Entry 5MPD (electron microscopy, 4.10 A resolution (low resolution: residue-level contacts below are approximate; hydrogen-bond / salt-bridge calls are withheld)); this record covers chains Y and S of the 13 polymer chains in the assembly.

[Chain Y]
Name: 26S proteasome complex subunit SEM1
From: Saccharomyces cerevisiae (strain ATCC 204508 / S288c)
Reference sequence: O94742 (SEM1_YEAST); numbering as in UniProt (aligned over 1-89)
Chain sequence (89 residues; numbered 1 to 89; the number before each row is that of its first residue):
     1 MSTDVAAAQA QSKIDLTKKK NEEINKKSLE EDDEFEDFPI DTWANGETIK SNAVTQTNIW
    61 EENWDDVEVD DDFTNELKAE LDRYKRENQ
Not modelled in the structure: 1-16, 43-64
Curated features (UniProtKB/Swiss-Prot):
  - modified residue: S2 (N-acetylserine), S12 (Phosphoserine)

[Chain S]
Name: 26S proteasome regulatory subunit RPN3
From: Saccharomyces cerevisiae (strain ATCC 204508 / S288c)
Reference sequence: P40016 (RPN3_YEAST); residues 1-523 here = UniProt positions 1-523
Chain sequence (523 residues; numbered 1 to 523; the number before each row is that of its first residue):
     1 MASTAVMMDV DSSGVNDLHH SEKKYAEEDQ VQELLKVLNE ISKTTLTLDP RYIWRSLKDL
    61 SSLRNQELLN AETLCFTVNV LYPDSSSFKK NLLKFITSNH KSSVPGSAEL RNSYPASFYS
   121 VNTEKKTIEV TAEINCFMHL LVQLFLWDSK ELEQLVEFNR KVVIPNLLCY YNLRSLNLIN
   181 AKLWFYIYLS HETLARSSEE INSDNQNIIL RSTMMKFLKI ASLKHDNETK AMLINLILRD
   241 FLNNGEVDSA SDFISKLEYP HTDVSSSLEA RYFFYLSKIN AIQLDYSTAN EYIIAAIRKA
   301 PHNSKSLGFL QQSNKLHCCI QLLMGDIPEL SFFHQSNMQK SLLPYYHLTK AVKLGDLKKF
   361 TSTITKYKQL LLKDDTYQLC VRLRSNVIKT GIRIISLTYK KISLRDICLK LNLDSEQTVE
   421 YMVSRAIRDG VIEAKINHED GFIETTELLN IYDSEDPQQV FDERIKFANQ LHDEYLVSMR
   481 YPEDKKTQQN EKSENGENDD DTLDGDLMDD MSDISDLDDL GFL
Not modelled in the structure: 1-17, 493-523
Curated features (UniProtKB/Swiss-Prot):
  - modified residue: A2 (N-acetylalanine), S454 (Phosphoserine)

[Chain Y / chain S interface]
Pairs across the interface (48):
  T17(Y) - Y52(S)
  T17(Y) - S56(S)
  K20(Y) - D59(S)
  N21(Y) - R55(S)
  N21(Y) - S265(S)
  N21(Y) - S267(S)
  E22(Y) - S266(S)
  E22(Y) - S267(S)
  E22(Y) - K299(S)
  E22(Y) - P301(S)
  E23(Y) - N303(S)
  E23(Y) - K305(S)
  I24(Y) - K58(S)
  I24(Y) - F185(S)
  N25(Y) - F185(S)
  N25(Y) - S267(S)
  N25(Y) - L268(S)
  N25(Y) - R271(S)
  K26(Y) - S267(S)
  K26(Y) - A270(S)
  K26(Y) - A300(S)
  K26(Y) - P301(S)
  K26(Y) - F309(S)
  K27(Y) - W147(S)
  S28(Y) - F185(S)
  S28(Y) - L189(S)
  S28(Y) - R271(S)
  L29(Y) - R239(S)
  L29(Y) - Y275(S)
  L29(Y) - F309(S)
  L29(Y) - Q312(S)
  E30(Y) - K305(S)
  E30(Y) - S306(S)
  E30(Y) - G308(S)
  E30(Y) - F309(S)
  E31(Y) - R239(S)
  E34(Y) - G308(S)
  E34(Y) - Q311(S)
  E34(Y) - Q312(S)
  F35(Y) - L307(S)
  F35(Y) - G308(S)
  F35(Y) - Q311(S)
  F38(Y) - S341(S)
  F38(Y) - L370(S)
  F38(Y) - K373(S)
  F38(Y) - D374(S)
  P39(Y) - S341(S)
  D41(Y) - K373(S)
Also at the interface, not in a pair above, chain Y (21 interface residues in all): K18, K19, T42
Also at the interface, not in a pair above, chain S (35 interface residues in all): R196, M232, F274, K340

[Summary]
Chain Y and chain S form an interface of 21 and 35 residues respectively.
Here chain Y is 26S proteasome complex subunit SEM1 and chain S is 26S proteasome regulatory subunit RPN3,
both from Saccharomyces cerevisiae (strain ATCC 204508 / S288c). Entry 5MPD (26S proteasome in presence of ATP
(s1)) was determined by electron microscopy (same publication as 5MP9, 5MPA, 5MPB, 5MPC and 5MPE).
